1JT0 - chains E and D of the 6 polymer chains in the assembly; structure by X-ray diffraction, 2.90 A resolution.

Chain E:
Molecule: QACA operator
Sequence (28 nucleotides; row label = number of the first residue in the row):
     7 CTTATAGACC GATCGATCGG TCTATAAG

Chain D:
Protein: Hypothetical transcriptional regulator in qaca 5'REGION
Organism: Staphylococcus aureus
UniProtKB: P0A0N4 (QACR_STAAU); numbering as in UniProt (aligned over 1-188)
Amino-acid sequence (194 residues; each row starts with the number of its first residue):
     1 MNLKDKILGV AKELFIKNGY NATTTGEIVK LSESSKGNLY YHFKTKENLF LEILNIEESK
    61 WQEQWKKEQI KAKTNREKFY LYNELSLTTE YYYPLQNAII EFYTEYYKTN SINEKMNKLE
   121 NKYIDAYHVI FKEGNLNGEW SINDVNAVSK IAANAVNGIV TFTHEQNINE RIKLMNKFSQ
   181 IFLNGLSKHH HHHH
Disordered / not traced: 1, 187-194
Construct notes: engineered mutation Ala72 (Cys in P0A0N4), Ser141 (Cys in P0A0N4); expression tag (189-194)
Reported in the primary citation:
  - binding site for QACA operator: Thr25, Lys36, Gly37, Tyr40, Lys46
  - binding site for QACA operator (chain E): Ser34, Ser35, Lys36, Gly37, Asn38, Tyr40, Tyr41, His42
  - mutagenesis - C72A/C141S: unchanged binding to QACA operator (chain E) (citing earlier work)

Chain E / chain D interface:
Residue-residue contacts (21):
  DT9(E) - Tyr41(D)  sugar contact
  DA10(E) - Asn2(D)  phosphate contact
  DA10(E) - Asn38(D)  sugar contact
  DA10(E) - Tyr41(D)  hydrogen bond to the phosphate
  DA10(E) - His42(D)  sugar contact
  DT11(E) - Asn2(D)  hydrogen bond to the phosphate
  DT11(E) - Leu3(D)  phosphate contact
  DT11(E) - Ser35(D)  sugar contact
  DT11(E) - Asn38(D)  hydrogen bond to the phosphate
  DT11(E) - Tyr41(D)  base contact
  DT11(E) - His42(D)  salt bridge to the phosphate
  DA12(E) - Leu3(D)  phosphate contact
  DA12(E) - Glu33(D)  phosphate contact
  DA12(E) - Ser34(D)  hydrogen bond to the phosphate
  DA12(E) - Ser35(D)  hydrogen bond to the phosphate
  DA12(E) - Gly37(D)  base contact
  DA12(E) - Asn38(D)  phosphate contact
  DG13(E) - Ser35(D)  base contact
  DG13(E) - Lys36(D)  base contact
  DG13(E) - Gly37(D)  hydrogen bond to the base
  DA14(E) - Lys36(D)  base contact

Overview:
6 residues of chain E face 10 of chain D across their interface; the contacts include 6 hydrogen bonds and 1
salt bridge. Among the polar pairs are DG13(E)-Gly37(D), DA10(E)-Tyr41(D) and DT11(E)-Asn2(D). From the paper:
a binding site for QACA operator (chain E) at Ser34(D), Ser35(D) and Lys36(D) among others; C72A/C141S of
chain D leave binding to QACA operator (chain E) unchanged.
Chain E is QACA operator and chain D is Hypothetical transcriptional regulator in qaca 5'REGION
(Staphylococcus aureus); the structure, Crystal structure of a cooperative QacR-DNA complex, was determined by
X-ray diffraction.
